Entry 3QFY (X-ray diffraction, 2.30 A resolution); this record covers chains A and B.

== Chain A (and B) ==
Protein: Cellobiose Phosphorylase
From: Cellvibrio gilvus
Notes: EC 2.4.1.20; chain B of this document is another copy of the same molecule, construct and numbering; everything in this record applies to it too
UniProtKB: O66264 (O66264_9GAMM); residue numbers follow UniProt; this construct covers 1-822
Chain sequence (842 residues; row label = number of the first residue in the row; numbers below 1 keep their minus sign (Met-19 is residue -19)):
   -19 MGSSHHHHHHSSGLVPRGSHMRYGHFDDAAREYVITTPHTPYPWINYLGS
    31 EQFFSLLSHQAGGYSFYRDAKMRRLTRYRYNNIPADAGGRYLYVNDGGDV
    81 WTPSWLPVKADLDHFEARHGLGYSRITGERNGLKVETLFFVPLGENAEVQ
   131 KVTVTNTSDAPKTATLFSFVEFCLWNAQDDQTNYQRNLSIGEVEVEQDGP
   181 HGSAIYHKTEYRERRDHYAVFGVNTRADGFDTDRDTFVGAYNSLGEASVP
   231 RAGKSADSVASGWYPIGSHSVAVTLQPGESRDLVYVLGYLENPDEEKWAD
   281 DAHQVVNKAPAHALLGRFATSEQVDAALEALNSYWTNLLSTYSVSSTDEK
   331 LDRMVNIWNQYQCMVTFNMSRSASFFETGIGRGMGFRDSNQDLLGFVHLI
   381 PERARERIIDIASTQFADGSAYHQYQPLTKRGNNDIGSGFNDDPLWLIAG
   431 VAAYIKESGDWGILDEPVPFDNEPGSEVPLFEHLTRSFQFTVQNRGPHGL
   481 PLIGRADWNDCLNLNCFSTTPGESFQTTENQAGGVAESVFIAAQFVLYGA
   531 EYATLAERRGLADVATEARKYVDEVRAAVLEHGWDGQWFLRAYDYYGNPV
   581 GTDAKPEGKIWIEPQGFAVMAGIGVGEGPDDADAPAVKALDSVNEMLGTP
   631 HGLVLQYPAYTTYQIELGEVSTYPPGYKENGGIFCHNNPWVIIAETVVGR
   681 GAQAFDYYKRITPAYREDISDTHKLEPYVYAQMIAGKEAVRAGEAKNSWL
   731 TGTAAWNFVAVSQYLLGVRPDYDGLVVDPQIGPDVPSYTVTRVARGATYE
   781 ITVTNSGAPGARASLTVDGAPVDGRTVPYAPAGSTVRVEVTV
Not modelled in the structure: -19 to 0
Construct notes: expression tag (-19 to 0)
Small-molecule neighbours:
  - beta-D-glucopyranose (BGC): Arg362, Ile416, Asp490, Cys491, Gln506, Glu649, Tyr653, Lys658, Glu659, Phe664, Gln712
  - 5-hydroxymethyl-3,4-dihydroxypiperidine (IFM): Arg362, Arg367, Asp368, Trp488, Asn489, Asp490, Glu659, Phe664, Gln712

== How chain A and chain B interact ==
Pairs across the interface (140):
  His19(A) - Tyr221(B)  hydrogen bond (backbone-side chain)
  Thr20(A) - Tyr221(B)  hydrogen bond (backbone-side chain)
  Tyr22(A) - Trp243(B)
  Arg53(A) - Pro501(B)
  Arg57(A) - Asn61(B)
  Arg59(A) - Asn61(B)  hydrogen bond (side chain-backbone)
  Arg59(A) - Ile63(B)
  Tyr60(A) - Tyr164(B)  hydrophobic
  Asn61(A) - Arg57(B)
  Asn61(A) - Arg59(B)  hydrogen bond (backbone-side chain)
  Asn61(A) - Tyr164(B)
  Asn61(A) - Arg214(B)  hydrogen bond
  Asn61(A) - Tyr244(B)
  Asn62(A) - Asn62(B)
  Asn62(A) - Arg214(B)
  Ile63(A) - Arg59(B)
  Ile63(A) - Glu151(B)
  Ile63(A) - Arg214(B)
  Ile63(A) - Val218(B)  hydrophobic
  Ile63(A) - Asn222(B)
  Ile63(A) - Ser223(B)
  Ile63(A) - Leu224(B)
  Pro64(A) - Tyr221(B)
  Pro64(A) - Asn222(B)
  Pro64(A) - Ser223(B)
  Trp85(A) - Tyr221(B)  hydrophobic
  Lys89(A) - Tyr221(B)  hydrogen bond (side chain-backbone)
  Lys89(A) - Asn222(B)  hydrogen bond
  Lys89(A) - Glu226(B)  salt bridge
  Glu151(A) - Ile63(B)
  Asn156(A) - Gly502(B)  hydrogen bond (side chain-backbone)
  Thr162(A) - Thr358(B)  hydrogen bond (backbone-side chain)
  Tyr164(A) - Tyr60(B)  hydrophobic
  Tyr164(A) - Asn61(B)
  Tyr164(A) - Phe356(B)
  Tyr164(A) - Thr358(B)
  Gln165(A) - Phe356(B)
  Gln165(A) - Glu357(B)
  Gln165(A) - Lys658(B)  hydrogen bond
  Gln165(A) - Asn727(B)  hydrogen bond (backbone-side chain)
  Arg166(A) - Glu649(B)  salt bridge
  Arg166(A) - Thr652(B)  hydrogen bond
  Arg166(A) - Tyr653(B)
  Leu168(A) - Phe356(B)  hydrophobic
  Leu168(A) - Lys726(B)
  Ser169(A) - Pro654(B)
  Ser169(A) - Tyr657(B)
  Ser169(A) - Lys658(B)
  Ser169(A) - Lys726(B)  hydrogen bond
  Ile170(A) - Tyr653(B)  hydrophobic
  Ile170(A) - Pro654(B)
  Glu172(A) - Pro654(B)
  Arg192(A) - Thr641(B)  hydrogen bond (side chain-backbone)
  Arg192(A) - Tyr643(B)
  Arg192(A) - Ser651(B)
  Arg192(A) - Thr652(B)
  Arg192(A) - Pro655(B)
  Glu193(A) - Phe505(B)
  Glu193(A) - Tyr643(B)
  Glu193(A) - Thr652(B)
  Arg194(A) - Ser498(B)  hydrogen bond
  Arg194(A) - Thr499(B)
  Arg194(A) - Thr500(B)  hydrogen bond (side chain-backbone)
  Arg194(A) - Pro501(B)
  Arg194(A) - Gly502(B)
  Arg194(A) - Glu503(B)  hydrogen bond (side chain-backbone)
  Arg194(A) - Phe505(B)
  Arg194(A) - Tyr643(B)
  Arg195(A) - Pro501(B)
  Arg195(A) - Gly502(B)
  Arg214(A) - Asn61(B)  hydrogen bond
  Arg214(A) - Asn62(B)
  Arg214(A) - Ile63(B)
  Val218(A) - Ile63(B)  hydrophobic
  Tyr221(A) - His19(B)  hydrogen bond (side chain-backbone)
  Tyr221(A) - Thr20(B)  hydrogen bond (side chain-backbone)
  Tyr221(A) - Pro64(B)
  Tyr221(A) - Trp85(B)  hydrophobic
  Tyr221(A) - Lys89(B)  hydrogen bond (backbone-side chain)
  Asn222(A) - Ile63(B)
  Asn222(A) - Pro64(B)
  Asn222(A) - Lys89(B)  hydrogen bond
  Ser223(A) - Ile63(B)
  Ser223(A) - Pro64(B)
  Leu224(A) - Ile63(B)
  Glu226(A) - Lys89(B)  salt bridge
  Ser241(A) - Tyr657(B)  hydrogen bond
  Ser241(A) - Val720(B)
  Ser241(A) - Arg721(B)  hydrogen bond (backbone-side chain)
  Trp243(A) - Tyr22(B)
  Trp243(A) - Arg721(B)
  Trp243(A) - Lys726(B)
  Tyr244(A) - Asn61(B)
  Ala282(A) - Thr642(B)
  Gln284(A) - Thr641(B)  hydrogen bond (side chain-backbone)
  Gln284(A) - Thr642(B)
  Phe356(A) - Tyr164(B)
  Phe356(A) - Leu168(B)  hydrophobic
  Phe356(A) - Trp243(B)  hydrophobic
  Glu357(A) - Gln165(B)
  Thr358(A) - Thr162(B)  hydrogen bond (side chain-backbone)
  Thr358(A) - Tyr164(B)
  Ser498(A) - Arg194(B)  hydrogen bond
  Thr500(A) - Arg194(B)  hydrogen bond (backbone-side chain)
  Pro501(A) - Arg53(B)
  Pro501(A) - Arg194(B)
  Pro501(A) - Arg195(B)
  Gly502(A) - Asn156(B)  hydrogen bond (backbone-side chain)
  Gly502(A) - Arg194(B)
  Gly502(A) - Arg195(B)
  Glu503(A) - Arg194(B)  hydrogen bond (backbone-side chain)
  Phe505(A) - Arg194(B)
  Thr641(A) - Arg192(B)  hydrogen bond (backbone-side chain)
  Thr641(A) - Gln284(B)  hydrogen bond (backbone-side chain)
  Thr642(A) - Ala282(B)
  Tyr643(A) - Arg192(B)
  Tyr643(A) - Glu193(B)
  Tyr643(A) - Arg194(B)
  Glu649(A) - Arg166(B)  salt bridge
  Ser651(A) - Arg192(B)
  Thr652(A) - Arg166(B)  hydrogen bond
  Thr652(A) - Arg192(B)
  Thr652(A) - Glu193(B)
  Tyr653(A) - Arg166(B)
  Tyr653(A) - Ile170(B)  hydrophobic
  Pro654(A) - Ser169(B)
  Pro654(A) - Ile170(B)
  Pro654(A) - Glu172(B)
  Pro654(A) - Arg192(B)
  Pro655(A) - Arg192(B)
  Tyr657(A) - Ser169(B)
  Tyr657(A) - Ser241(B)  hydrogen bond
  Lys658(A) - Gln165(B)  hydrogen bond
  Lys658(A) - Ser169(B)
  Arg721(A) - Ser241(B)  hydrogen bond (side chain-backbone)
  Arg721(A) - Trp243(B)
  Lys726(A) - Leu168(B)
  Lys726(A) - Ser169(B)  hydrogen bond
  Lys726(A) - Trp243(B)
  Asn727(A) - Gln165(B)
Interface residues without a listed pair, chain A (75 interface residues in all): Pro18, Leu86, Gln161, His197, Asp213, His283, Ile360, Arg362, Thr499, Tyr640, Gln712, Met713, Val720
Interface residues without a listed pair, chain B (75 interface residues in all): Pro18, Gln161, His197, Asp213, His283, Ile360, Arg362, Ser504, Tyr640, Gln712, Met713

== Overview ==
The chain A/chain B interface involves 75 residues from each chain; the contacts include 37 hydrogen bonds and
4 salt bridges. Polar contacts include Lys89(A)-Glu226(B), Arg166(A)-Glu649(B) and His19(A)-Tyr221(B). Ligands
of chain A: beta-D-glucopyranose and 5-hydroxymethyl-3,4-dihydroxypiperidine.
Chain A and chain B are both Cellobiose Phosphorylase (Cellvibrio gilvus); the structure, Crystal Structure of
Cellvibrio gilvus Cellobiose Phosphorylase Complexed with Sulfate and Isofagomine, was determined by X-ray
diffraction (same publication as 3QFZ and 3QG0).
